Entry 7XR0 (X-ray diffraction, 2.70 A resolution); this record covers chains D and E of the 6 polymer chains in the assembly.

== Chain D ==
Molecule: Tubulin beta chain
Organism: Sus scrofa
Reference sequence: A0A287AGU7 (A0A287AGU7_PIG); residues 1-445 here = UniProt positions 1-445
Sequence (445 residues; numbered 1 to 445; the number before each row is that of its first residue):
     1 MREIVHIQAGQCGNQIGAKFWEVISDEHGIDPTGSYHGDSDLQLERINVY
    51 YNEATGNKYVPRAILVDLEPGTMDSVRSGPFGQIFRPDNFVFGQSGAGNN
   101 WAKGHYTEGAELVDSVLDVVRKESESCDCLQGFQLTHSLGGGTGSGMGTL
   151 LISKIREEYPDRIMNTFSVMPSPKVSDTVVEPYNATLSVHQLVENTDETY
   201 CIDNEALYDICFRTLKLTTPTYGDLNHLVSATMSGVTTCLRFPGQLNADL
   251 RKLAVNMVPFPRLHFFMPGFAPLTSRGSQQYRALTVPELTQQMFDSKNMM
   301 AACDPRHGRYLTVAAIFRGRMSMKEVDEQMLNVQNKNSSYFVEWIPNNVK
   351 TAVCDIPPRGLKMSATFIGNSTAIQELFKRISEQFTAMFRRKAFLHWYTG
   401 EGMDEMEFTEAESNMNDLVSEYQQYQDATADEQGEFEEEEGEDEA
Unresolved in the structure: 1, 274-283, 432-445
Ligand contacts:
  - GDP (guanosine-5'-diphosphate): Gly10, Gln11, Cys12, Gln15, Ile16, Asp67, Glu69, Ala97, Asn99, Ser138, Gly140, Gly141, Gly142, Thr143, Gly144, Val169, Pro171, Val175, Ser176, Glu181, Asn204, Leu207, Tyr222, Leu225, Asn226, Val229
  - GWC (2-chloranyl-5-fluoranyl-N-(4-methoxyphenyl)-N-methyl-quinazolin-4-amine): Cys239, Leu240, Leu246, Ala248, Asp249, Lys252, Leu253, Asn256, Met257, Thr312, Val313, Ala314, Ala315, Ile316, Asn348, Lys350, Thr351, Ala352

== Chain E ==
Molecule: Stathmin-4
Organism: Mus musculus
Reference sequence: P63042 (STMN4_MOUSE); residues 5-145 here correspond to UniProt positions 49-189 (UniProt number = residue number + 44)
Sequence (143 residues; each row starts with the number of its first residue):
     3 MADMEVIELNKCTSGQSFEVILKPPSFDGVPEFNASLPRRRDPSLEEIQK
    53 KLEAAEERRKYQEAELLKHLAEKREHEREVIQKAIEENNNFIKMAKEKLA
   103 QKMESNKENREAHLAAMLERLQEKDKHAEEVRKNKELKEEASR
Unresolved in the structure: 3-5, 29-43, 144-145
Differences from the reference sequence: initiating methionine (3); expression tag (4)

== How chain D and chain E interact ==
Pairs across the interface - 21 pairs, chain D then chain E:
  Tyr106(D) - His129(E)  hydrogen bond
  Tyr106(D) - Ala130(E)  hydrophobic
  Tyr106(D) - Val133(E)  hydrophobic
  Tyr106(D) - Arg134(E)  hydrogen bond (backbone-side chain)
  Thr107(D) - Lys137(E)
  Ala110(D) - Arg134(E)
  Ser153(D) - Leu123(E)
  Ser153(D) - Lys126(E)
  Lys154(D) - Asp127(E)  salt bridge
  Arg156(D) - Leu123(E)
  Glu157(D) - Leu120(E)
  Glu157(D) - Leu123(E)
  Glu157(D) - Asp127(E)
  Pro160(D) - Met119(E)  hydrophobic
  Gln191(D) - Lys126(E)  hydrogen bond
  Asn195(D) - Leu123(E)
  Gly400(D) - Lys137(E)
  Glu401(D) - Lys137(E)  salt bridge
  Gly402(D) - Val133(E)
  Gly402(D) - Lys137(E)
  Glu407(D) - His129(E)  salt bridge
Also at the interface, not in a pair above, chain D (16 interface residues in all): Asp161, Met403
Also at the interface, not in a pair above, chain E (13 interface residues in all): Arg112, Leu116, Asn136

== Summary ==
Chain D and chain E form an interface of 16 and 13 residues respectively, with 3 hydrogen bonds and 3 salt
bridges. Polar contacts include Lys154(D)-Asp127(E), Glu401(D)-Lys137(E) and Glu407(D)-His129(E). Bound to
chain D: GDP and compound GWC.
Chain D is Tubulin beta chain (Sus scrofa) and chain E is Stathmin-4 (Mus musculus); the structure, Crystal
structure of T2R-TTL-27a complex, was determined by X-ray diffraction.
